Entry 3T56 (X-ray diffraction, 3.42 A resolution); this record covers chains A and C of the 3 polymer chains in the assembly.

Chain A:
Name: Cation efflux system protein CusA
Source organism: Escherichia coli
UniProtKB: P38054 (CUSA_ECOLI); residues 1-1047 here = UniProt positions 1-1047
Sequence (1054 residues; numbered -6 to 1047; the number before each row is that of its first residue; numbers below 1 keep their minus sign (Gly-6 is residue -6)):
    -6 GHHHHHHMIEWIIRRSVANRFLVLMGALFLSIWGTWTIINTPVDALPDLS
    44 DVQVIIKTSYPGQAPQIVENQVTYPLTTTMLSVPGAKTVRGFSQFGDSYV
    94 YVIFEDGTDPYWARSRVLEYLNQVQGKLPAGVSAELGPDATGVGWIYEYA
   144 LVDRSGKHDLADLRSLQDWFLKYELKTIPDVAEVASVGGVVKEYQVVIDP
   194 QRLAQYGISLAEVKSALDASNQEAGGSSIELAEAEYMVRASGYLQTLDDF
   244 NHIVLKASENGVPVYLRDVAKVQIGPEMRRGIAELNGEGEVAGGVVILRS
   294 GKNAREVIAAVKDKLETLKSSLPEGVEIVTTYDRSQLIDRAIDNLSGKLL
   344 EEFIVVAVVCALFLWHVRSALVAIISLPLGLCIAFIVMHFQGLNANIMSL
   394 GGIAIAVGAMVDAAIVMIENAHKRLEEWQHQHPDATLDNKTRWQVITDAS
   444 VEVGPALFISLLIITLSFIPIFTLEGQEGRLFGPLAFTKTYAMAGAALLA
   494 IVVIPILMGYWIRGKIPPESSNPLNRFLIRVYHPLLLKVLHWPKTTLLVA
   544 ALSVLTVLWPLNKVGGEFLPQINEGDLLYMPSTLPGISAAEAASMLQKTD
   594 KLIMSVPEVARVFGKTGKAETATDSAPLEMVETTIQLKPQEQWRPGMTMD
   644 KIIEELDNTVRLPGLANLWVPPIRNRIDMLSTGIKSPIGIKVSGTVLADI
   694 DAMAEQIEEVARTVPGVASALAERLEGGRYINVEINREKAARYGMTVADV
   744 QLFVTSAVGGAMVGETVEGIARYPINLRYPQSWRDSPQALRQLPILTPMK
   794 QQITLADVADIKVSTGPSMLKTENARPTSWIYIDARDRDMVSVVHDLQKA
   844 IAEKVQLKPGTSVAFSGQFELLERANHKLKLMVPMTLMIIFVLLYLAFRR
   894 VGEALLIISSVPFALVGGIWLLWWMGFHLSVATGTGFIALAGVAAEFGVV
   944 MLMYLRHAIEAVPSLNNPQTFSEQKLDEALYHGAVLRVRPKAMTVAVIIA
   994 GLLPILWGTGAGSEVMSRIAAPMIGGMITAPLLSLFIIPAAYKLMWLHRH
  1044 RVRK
Disordered / not traced: -6 to 3, 505-516, 889, 1044-1047
Sequence notes: expression tag (-6 to 0)
Bound ions: Cu ion near Met623 (its only coordinating residue here)
UniProt features mapped onto this chain:
  - mutagenesis: Ala399 (A399D: Strong decrease in copper resistance), Asp405 (D405N: Loss of copper resistance), Glu412 (E412D: Slight decrease in copper resistance; E412Q: Loss of copper resistance), Met573 (M573I: Loss of copper resistance), Met623 (M623I: Loss of copper resistance), Met640 (M640I: No change in copper resistance), Met672 (M672I: Loss of copper resistance), Met738 (M738I: No change in copper resistance), Met755 (M755I: Slight decrease in copper resistance), Met792 (M792I: No change in copper resistance), Met812 (M812I: Slight decrease in copper resistance), Met833 (M833I: Slight decrease in copper resistance)
What the authors report for this chain:
  - Cu ion coordination: Met573, Met623, Glu625, Met672
  - conformationally variable residues (domain motion, helix shift): Gly447 to Val495, Pro664 to Arg717
  - mutagenesis - R83A, E567A, D617A, E625A, E625D, R669A, K678A: abolished growth

Chain C:
Name: Cation efflux system protein CusB
Source organism: Escherichia coli
UniProtKB: P77239 (CUSB_ECOLI); residue numbers follow UniProt; this construct covers 78-407
Sequence (336 residues; numbered 78 to 413; the number before each row is that of its first residue):
    78 SASGVRIDPTQTQNLGVKTATVTRGPLTFAQSFPANVSYNEYQYAIVQAR
   128 AAGFIDKVYPLTVGDKVQKGTPLLDLTIPDWVEAQSEYLLLRETGGTATQ
   178 TEGILERLRLAGMPEADIRRLIATQKIQTRFTLKAPIDGVITAFDLRAGM
   228 NIAKDNVVAKIQGMDPVWVTAAIPESIAWLVKDASQFTLTVPARPDKTLT
   278 IRKWTLLPGVDAATRTLQLRLEVDNADEALKPGMNAWLQLNTASEPMLLI
   328 PSQALIDTGSEQRVITVDADGRFVPKRVAVFQASQGVTALRSGLAEGEKV
   378 VSSGLFLIDSEANISGALERMRSESATHAHHHHHHH
Disordered / not traced: 78, 403-413
Sequence notes: expression tag (408-413)

Chain A / chain C interface:
Contacting residue pairs - 52 pairs, chain A then chain C:
  Gln194(A) with Ser109(C), hydrogen bond; Phe110(C); Trp314(C)
  Arg195(A) with Pro269(C); Trp314(C)
  Gln198(A) with Pro111(C); Ala112(C), hydrogen bond (side chain-backbone); Asn113(C); Asn312(C), hydrogen bond; Trp314(C)
  Tyr199(A) with Asn312(C), hydrogen bond
  Thr576(A) with Phe383(C); Leu384(C)
  Leu577(A) with Phe383(C); Ser387(C); Asn390(C)
  Gly579(A) with Phe383(C)
  Ile580(A) with Phe383(C)
  Met588(A) with Leu384(C), hydrophobic
  Lys591(A) with Asn91(C); Leu92(C), hydrogen bond (side chain-backbone)
  Leu595(A) with Asn91(C)
  Arg654(A) with Gln88(C)
  Leu655(A) with Leu92(C), hydrophobic
  Pro656(A) with Ile84(C), hydrophobic; Leu384(C); Glu388(C)
  Gly657(A) with Leu384(C); Glu388(C), hydrogen bond (backbone-side chain)
  Arg705(A) with Ile391(C)
  Leu714(A) with Ile391(C), hydrophobic
  Arg722(A) with Ile333(C)
  Arg735(A) with Arg292(C)
  Trp776(A) with Gln108(C)
  Gln781(A) with Ala360(C)
  Gln785(A) with Gln108(C), hydrogen bond; Ile254(C); Trp256(C); Leu257(C)
  Lys793(A) with Thr291(C)
  Gln794(A) with Ala290(C); Thr291(C)
  Gln795(A) with Pro111(C); Pro251(C); Thr291(C), hydrogen bond (backbone-backbone); Thr293(C)
  Thr797(A) with Pro251(C); Ile254(C)
  Asp800(A) with Ser253(C)
  Val806(A) with Asp334(C); Gly336(C)
  Thr808(A) with Thr335(C), hydrogen bond (side chain-backbone)
Other interface residues (no listed pair), chain A (36 interface residues in all): Asp192, Glu584, Glu701, Arg717, Tyr736, Met792, Ser807
Other interface residues (no listed pair), chain C (39 interface residues in all): Thr89, Ala249, Glu252, Ala313, Gly381, Ile385

In short:
Chain A and chain C form an interface of 36 and 39 residues respectively; the contacts include 9 hydrogen
bonds. Polar contacts include Gln194(A)-Ser109(C), Gln198(A)-Ala112(C) and Gln198(A)-Asn312(C). The paper
reports that R83A, E567A and D617A of chain A, among others, abolish growth; Cu ion coordination by Met573(A),
Met623(A) and Glu625(A) among others; 7 substitutions were tested in all.
Chain A is Cation efflux system protein CusA and chain C is Cation efflux system protein CusB, both from
Escherichia coli; the structure, Crystal structure of the pre-extrusion state of the CusBA adaptor-transporter
complex, was determined by X-ray diffraction together with 3T51, 3T53, 4DNT and 4DOP from the same study.
